4QM8 - chain A; structure by X-ray diffraction, 2.82 A resolution.

[Chain A]
Protein: Cysteine dioxygenase
From: Bacillus subtilis subsp. subtilis
Notes: EC 1.13.11.20
Reference sequence: O32085 (CDOA_BACSU); residue numbers follow UniProt; this construct covers 1-161
Amino-acid sequence (173 residues; numbered -11 to 161; the number before each row is that of its first residue; numbers below 1 keep their minus sign (Mse-11 is residue -11)):
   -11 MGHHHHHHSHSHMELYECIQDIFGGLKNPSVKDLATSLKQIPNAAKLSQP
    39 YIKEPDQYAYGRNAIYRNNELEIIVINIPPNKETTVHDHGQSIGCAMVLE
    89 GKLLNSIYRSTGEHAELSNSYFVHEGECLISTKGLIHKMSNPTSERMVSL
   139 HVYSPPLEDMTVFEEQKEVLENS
Unresolved in the structure: -11 to 0, 155-161
Differences from the reference sequence: expression tag (-11 to 0)
Modified positions: Mse-11 (selenomethionine); Mse1, Mse85, Mse127, Mse135, Mse148 (selenomethionine; parent Met)
Curated features (UniProtKB/Swiss-Prot):
  - binding site (Fe cation): His75, His77, His125
Ion coordination: Fe ion: His75, His77, His125 (together with cysteine)
Ligand contacts: cysteine (CYS): Tyr48, Arg50, Ile62, Ile64, Thr72, His75, His77, His125, Mse127, His139, Tyr141, Mse148

[Summary]
Ligands of chain A: cysteine. His75, His77 and His125 form the Fe ion site. UniProt lists 3 Fe cation-binding
residues.
Chain A is Cysteine dioxygenase (Bacillus subtilis subsp. subtilis); the structure, Crystal Structure of a
Putative Cysteine Dioxygnase From Bacillus subtilis: A Alternative Modeling of 3EQE, was determined by X-ray
diffraction (same publication as 4QMA and 4QM9).
